8AD0 - chains C and D of the 6 polymer chains in the assembly; structure by X-ray diffraction, 3.11 A resolution.

== Chain C ==
Molecule: Na(+)-translocating NADH-quinone reductase subunit C
Organism: Vibrio cholerae
Notes: EC 7.2.1.1
UniProtKB: A0A085R7S2 (A0A085R7S2_VIBCL); residue numbers follow UniProt; this construct covers 1-257
Amino-acid sequence (257 residues; each row starts with the number of its first residue):
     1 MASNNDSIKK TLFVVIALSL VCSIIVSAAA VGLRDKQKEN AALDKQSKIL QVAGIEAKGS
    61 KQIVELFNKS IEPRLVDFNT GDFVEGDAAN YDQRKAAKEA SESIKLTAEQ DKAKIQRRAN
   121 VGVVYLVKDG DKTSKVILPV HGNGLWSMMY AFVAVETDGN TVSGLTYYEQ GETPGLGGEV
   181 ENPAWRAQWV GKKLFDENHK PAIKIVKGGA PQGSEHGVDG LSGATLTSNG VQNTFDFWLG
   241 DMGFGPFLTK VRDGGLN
Unresolved in the structure: 1-6, 254-257
Glycans and other covalent adducts: flavin mononucleotide (FMN) linked to Thr225
Ligand contacts: FMN (flavin mononucleotide): Leu145, Trp146, Thr173, Leu176, Gly177, Lys207, Gly223, Ala224, Leu226, Thr227, Ser228

== Chain D ==
Molecule: Na(+)-translocating NADH-quinone reductase subunit D
Organism: Vibrio cholerae
Notes: EC 7.2.1.1
UniProtKB: A0A085RHY8 (A0A085RHY8_VIBCL); residue numbers follow UniProt; this construct covers 1-210
Amino-acid sequence (210 residues; each row starts with the number of its first residue):
     1 MSSAKELKKS VLAPVLDNNP IALQVLGVCS ALAVTTKLET AFVMTLAVMF VTALSNFFVS
    61 LIRNHIPNSV RIIVQMAIIA SLVIVVDQIL KAYLYDISKQ LSVFVGLIIT NCIVMGRAEA
   121 FAMKSEPIPS FIDGIGNGLG YGFVLMTVGF FRELLGSGKL FGLEVLPLIS NGGWYQPNGL
   181 MLLAPSAFFL IGFMIWAIRT FKPEQVEAKE
Unresolved in the structure: 1-7, 210
Ion coordination: 2Fe-2S cluster Fe: Cys29, Cys112 (shared with 2 residues of chain E)
Ligand contacts: 2Fe-2S cluster (FES): Gly27, Val28, Cys29, Thr110, Asn111, Cys112

== How chain C and chain D interact ==
Residue-residue contacts - 26 pairs, chain C then chain D:
  Lys10(C) with His65(D)
  Thr11(C) with Pro67(D)
  Val14(C) with His65(D); Pro67(D)
  Val15(C) with Val70(D), hydrophobic; Val74(D), hydrophobic
  Leu18(C) with Ala77(D), hydrophobic; Ile78(D), hydrophobic
  Val26(C) with Ser81(D); Ile84(D), hydrophobic
  Ala29(C) with Val85(D), hydrophobic
  Ala30(C) with Gln88(D)
  Leu33(C) with Gln88(D); Ile89(D), hydrophobic; Ala92(D), hydrophobic; Tyr93(D)
  Lys36(C) with Ala92(D)
  Gln37(C) with Gln88(D), hydrogen bond; Lys91(D); Ala92(D)
  Asn40(C) with Lys91(D); Ala92(D); Tyr95(D)
  Ala41(C) with Tyr95(D)
  Asp44(C) with Tyr95(D); Lys99(D), salt bridge
Other interface residues (no listed pair), chain C (16 interface residues in all): Cys22, Ile25

== Summary ==
Chain C and chain D each contribute 16 residues to their interface; the contacts include 1 hydrogen bond and 1
salt bridge. Among the polar pairs are Asp44(C)-Lys99(D) and Gln37(C)-Gln88(D). Chain D binds 2Fe-2S cluster.
Flavin mononucleotide is covalently linked to Thr225(C).
Chain C is Na(+)-translocating NADH-quinone reductase subunit C and chain D is Na(+)-translocating
NADH-quinone reductase subunit D, both from Vibrio cholerae; the structure, X-ray structure of Na+-NQR from
Vibrio cholerae in different conformation at 3.1 A, was determined by X-ray diffraction.
